5LSK - chains N and P of the 5 polymer chains in the assembly; structure by X-ray diffraction, 3.50 A resolution.

# Chain N
Name: Kinetochore-associated protein NSL1 homolog
Organism: Homo sapiens
UniProt: Q96IY1 (NSL1_HUMAN); numbering as in UniProt (aligned over 1-206)
Sequence (206 residues; row label = number of the first residue in the row):
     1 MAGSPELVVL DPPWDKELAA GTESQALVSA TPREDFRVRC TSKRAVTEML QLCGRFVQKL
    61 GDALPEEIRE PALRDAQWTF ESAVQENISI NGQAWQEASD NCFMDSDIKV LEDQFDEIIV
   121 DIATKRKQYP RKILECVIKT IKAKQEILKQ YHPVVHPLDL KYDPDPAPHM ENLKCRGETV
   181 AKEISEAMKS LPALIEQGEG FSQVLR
Unresolved in the structure: 1-31, 205-206
Curated features (UniProtKB/Swiss-Prot):
  - modified residue: Ser4 (Phosphoserine)

# Chain P
Name: Centromere protein C
Organism: Homo sapiens
UniProt: Q03188 (CENPC_HUMAN); numbering as in UniProt (aligned over 1-71)
Sequence (76 residues; numbered -4 to 71; the number before each row is that of its first residue; numbers below 1 keep their minus sign (Gly-4 is residue -4)):
    -4 GPLGSMAASG LDHLKNGYRR RFCRPSRARD INTEQGQNVL EILQDCFEEK SLANDFSTNS
    56 TKSVPNSTRK IKDTCI
Unresolved in the structure: -4 to 5, 23-27, 49-71
Sequence notes: expression tag (-4 to 0)
Curated features (UniProtKB/Swiss-Prot):
  - cross-link: Lys45 (Glycyl lysine isopeptide (Lys-Gly) (interchain with G-Cter in SUMO2))

# Chain N / chain P interface
Pairs across the interface (13):
  Asp105(N) with Gly12(P); Arg14(P), salt bridge
  Ile108(N) with Arg14(P); Phe17(P), hydrophobic
  Lys109(N) with Gly12(P), hydrogen bond (side chain-backbone); Tyr13(P); Arg15(P)
  Glu112(N) with Arg14(P); Arg15(P), salt bridge; Arg16(P), hydrogen bond (side chain-backbone)
  Asp113(N) with Arg15(P), salt bridge
  Phe115(N) with Arg16(P)
  Asp116(N) with Arg16(P), salt bridge
Other interface residues (no listed pair), chain N (8 interface residues in all): Phe103
Interface features reported in the paper:
  - interface residues, chain N: Asp105(N), Glu112(N), Asp113(N)
  - interface residues, chain P: Arg14(P), Arg15(P), Arg16(P)

# Overview
Chain N and chain P form an interface of 8 and 6 residues respectively, with 2 hydrogen bonds and 4 salt
bridges. Polar contacts include Asp105(N)-Arg14(P), Glu112(N)-Arg15(P) and Asp113(N)-Arg15(P). The paper
reports interface residues Asp105(N), Glu112(N) and Arg14(P) among others.
Chain N is Kinetochore-associated protein NSL1 homolog and chain P is Centromere protein C, both from Homo
sapiens; the structure, Crystal structure of the human kinetochore MIS12-cenp-C complex, was determined by
X-ray diffraction, deposited together with 5LSI and 5LSJ.
